4CAJ - chains A and B; structure by X-ray diffraction, 2.19 A resolution.

[Chain A (and B)]
Protein: CD209 antigen-like protein B
Source organism: Mus musculus
Notes: fragment: crd, residues 191-325; chain B of this document is another copy of the same molecule, construct and numbering; everything in this record applies to it too
UniProtKB: Q8CJ91 (C209B_MOUSE); residue numbers follow UniProt; this construct covers 191-325
Sequence (158 residues; numbered 168 to 325; the number before each row is that of its first residue):
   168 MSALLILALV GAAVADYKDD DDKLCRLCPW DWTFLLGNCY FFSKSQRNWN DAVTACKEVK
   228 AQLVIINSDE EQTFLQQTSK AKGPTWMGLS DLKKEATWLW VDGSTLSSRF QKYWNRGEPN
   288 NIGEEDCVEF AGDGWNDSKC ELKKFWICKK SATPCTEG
Disordered / not traced: 168-191, 323-325 (chain B: 168-190, 324-325)
Differences from the reference sequence: expression tag (168-190)
Disulfide bonds: Cys192-Cys322, Cys195-Cys206, Cys223-Cys315, Cys294-Cys307
Bound ions: Ca2+: Glu285, Asn287, Glu292, Asp304
Ligand contacts: N-acetyl-alpha-neuraminic acid (SIA): Pro286, Asn287, Asn288, Ile289
Reported in the primary citation:
  - binding site for N-acetyl-alpha-neuraminic acid: Glu285, Asn287, Asn288, Glu292
  - Ca2+ coordination: Glu285, Asn287, Glu292

[Chain A / chain B interface]
Contacting residue pairs (33):
  Cys192(A) - Lys211(B)  hydrogen bond (backbone-backbone)
  Cys192(A) - Lys249(B)  hydrogen bond (backbone-side chain)
  Cys192(A) - Phe312(B)  hydrophobic
  Leu194(A) - Ala248(B)  hydrophobic
  Leu194(A) - Lys249(B)
  Trp197(A) - Trp197(B)  hydrophobic
  Trp197(A) - Asp198(B)
  Asp198(A) - Trp197(B)
  Asp198(A) - Asp198(B)  hydrogen bond (side chain-backbone)
  Thr200(A) - Thr200(B)  hydrogen bond
  Thr200(A) - Phe241(B)
  Phe201(A) - Phe241(B)
  Phe201(A) - Gln244(B)  hydrogen bond (backbone-side chain)
  Phe201(A) - Ala248(B)  hydrophobic
  Leu202(A) - Phe241(B)  hydrophobic
  Leu202(A) - Gln244(B)
  Leu203(A) - Gln244(B)  hydrogen bond (backbone-side chain)
  Lys211(A) - Leu191(B)
  Lys211(A) - Cys192(B)  hydrogen bond (backbone-backbone)
  Lys211(A) - Trp197(B)
  Glu237(A) - Thr240(B)
  Phe241(A) - Thr200(B)
  Phe241(A) - Phe201(B)
  Gln244(A) - Phe201(B)
  Gln244(A) - Leu202(B)
  Gln244(A) - Leu203(B)  hydrogen bond (side chain-backbone)
  Thr245(A) - Phe201(B)
  Ala248(A) - Leu194(B)  hydrophobic
  Ala248(A) - Phe201(B)  hydrophobic
  Lys249(A) - Cys192(B)  hydrogen bond (side chain-backbone)
  Lys249(A) - Leu194(B)
  Phe312(A) - Cys192(B)  hydrophobic
  Cys322(A) - Ala248(B)
Interface residues without a listed pair, chain A (21 interface residues in all): Trp199, Ser210, Ser212, Thr240
Interface residues without a listed pair, chain B (20 interface residues in all): Arg193, Glu237, Thr245, Cys322

[Summary]
Chain A and chain B form an interface of 21 and 20 residues respectively, with 9 hydrogen bonds. Polar
contacts include Cys192(A)-Lys249(B), Asp198(A)-Asp198(B) and Thr200(A)-Thr200(B). Bound to chain A:
N-acetyl-alpha-neuraminic acid. The paper reports a binding site for N-acetyl-alpha-neuraminic acid at
Glu285(A), Asn287(A) and Asn288(A) among others; Ca2+ coordination by Glu285(A), Asn287(A) and Glu292(A).
Both chains are CD209 antigen-like protein B (Mus musculus). Entry 4CAJ (Crystallographic structure of the
mouse SIGN-R1 CRD domain in complex with sialic acid) was determined by X-ray diffraction together with 4CDH,
4C9F and 3ZHG from the same study.
